Entry 3GTM (X-ray diffraction, 3.80 A resolution); this record covers chains A and I of the 14 polymer chains in the assembly.

[Chain A]
Molecule: DNA-directed RNA polymerase II subunit RPB1
Source organism: Saccharomyces cerevisiae (strain ATCC 204508 / S288c)
Notes: EC 2.7.7.6; fragment: DNA-directed RNA polymerase II largest subunit
UniProt: P04050 (RPB1_YEAST); numbering as in UniProt (aligned over 1-1733)
Chain sequence (1733 residues; row label = number of the first residue in the row):
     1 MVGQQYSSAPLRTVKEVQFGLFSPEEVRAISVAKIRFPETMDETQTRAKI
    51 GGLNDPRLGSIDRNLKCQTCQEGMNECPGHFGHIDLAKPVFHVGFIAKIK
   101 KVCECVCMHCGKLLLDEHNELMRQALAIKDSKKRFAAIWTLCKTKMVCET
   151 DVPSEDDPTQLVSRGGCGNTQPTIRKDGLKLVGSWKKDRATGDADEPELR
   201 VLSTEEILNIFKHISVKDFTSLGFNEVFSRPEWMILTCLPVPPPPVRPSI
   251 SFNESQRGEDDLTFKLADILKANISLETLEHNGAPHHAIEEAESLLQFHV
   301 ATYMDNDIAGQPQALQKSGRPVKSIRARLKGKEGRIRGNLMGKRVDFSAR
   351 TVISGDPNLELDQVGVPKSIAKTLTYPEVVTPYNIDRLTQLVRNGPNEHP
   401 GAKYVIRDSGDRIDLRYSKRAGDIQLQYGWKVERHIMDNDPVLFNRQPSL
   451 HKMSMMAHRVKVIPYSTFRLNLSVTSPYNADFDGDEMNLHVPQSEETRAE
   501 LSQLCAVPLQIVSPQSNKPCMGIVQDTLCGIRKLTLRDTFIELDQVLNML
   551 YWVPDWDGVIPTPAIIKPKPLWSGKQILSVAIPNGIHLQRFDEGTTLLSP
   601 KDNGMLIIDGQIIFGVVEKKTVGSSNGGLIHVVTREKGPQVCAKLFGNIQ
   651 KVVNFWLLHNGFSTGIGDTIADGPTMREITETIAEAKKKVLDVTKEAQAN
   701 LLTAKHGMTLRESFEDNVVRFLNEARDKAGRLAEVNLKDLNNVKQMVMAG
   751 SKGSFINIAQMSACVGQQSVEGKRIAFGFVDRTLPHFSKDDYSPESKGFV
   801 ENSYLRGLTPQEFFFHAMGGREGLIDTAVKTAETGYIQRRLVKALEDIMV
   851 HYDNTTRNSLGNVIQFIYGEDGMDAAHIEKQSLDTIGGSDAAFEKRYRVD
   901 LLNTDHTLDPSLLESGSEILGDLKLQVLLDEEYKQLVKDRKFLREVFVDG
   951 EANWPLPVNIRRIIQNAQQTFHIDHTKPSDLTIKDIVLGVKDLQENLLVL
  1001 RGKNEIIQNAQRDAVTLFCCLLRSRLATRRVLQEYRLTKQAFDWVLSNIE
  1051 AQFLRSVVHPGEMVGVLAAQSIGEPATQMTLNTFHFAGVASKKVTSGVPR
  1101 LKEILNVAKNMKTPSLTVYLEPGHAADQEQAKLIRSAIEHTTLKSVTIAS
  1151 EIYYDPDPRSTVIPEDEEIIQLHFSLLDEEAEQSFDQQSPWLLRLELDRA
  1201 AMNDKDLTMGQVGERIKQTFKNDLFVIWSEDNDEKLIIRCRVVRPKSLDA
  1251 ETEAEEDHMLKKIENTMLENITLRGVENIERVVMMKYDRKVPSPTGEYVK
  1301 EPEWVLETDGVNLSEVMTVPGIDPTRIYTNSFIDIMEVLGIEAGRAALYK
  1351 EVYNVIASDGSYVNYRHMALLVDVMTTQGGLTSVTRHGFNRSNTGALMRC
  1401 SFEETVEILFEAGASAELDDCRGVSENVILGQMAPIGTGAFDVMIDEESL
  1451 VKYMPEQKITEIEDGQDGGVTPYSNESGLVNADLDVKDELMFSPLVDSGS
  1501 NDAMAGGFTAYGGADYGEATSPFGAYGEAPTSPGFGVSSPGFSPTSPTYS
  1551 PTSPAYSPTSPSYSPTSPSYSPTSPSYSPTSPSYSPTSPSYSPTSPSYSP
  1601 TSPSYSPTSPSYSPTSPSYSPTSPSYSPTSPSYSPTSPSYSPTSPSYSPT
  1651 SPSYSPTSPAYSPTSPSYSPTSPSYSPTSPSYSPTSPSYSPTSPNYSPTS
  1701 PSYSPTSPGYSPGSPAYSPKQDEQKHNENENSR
Disordered / not traced: 1, 187-194, 1177-1186, 1244-1253, 1456-1733
Metal / ion sites: Zn2+ site 1: C67, C77, H80; Zn2+ site 2: C107, C110, C148
Curated features (UniProtKB/Swiss-Prot):
  - region: P248 to D260 (Lid loop), N306 to K323 (Rudder loop), P810 to E822 (Bridging helix)
  - binding site (Zn(2+)): C67, C70, C77, H80, C107, C110, C148, C167
  - binding site (Mg(2+)): D481, D483, D485
  - modified residue: T1471 (Phosphothreonine)
  - cross-link (Glycyl lysine isopeptide (Lys-Gly)): K695 (interchain with G-Cter in ubiquitin), K1246 (interchain with G-Cter in ubiquitin), K1350 (interchain with G-Cter in ubiquitin)
  - natural variant: S1653 to P1659 (deletion: In strain: A364A)
  - mutagenesis: K1246 (K1246R: Impairs ubiquitination during transcription stress)

[Chain I]
Molecule: DNA-directed RNA polymerase II subunit RPB9
Source organism: Saccharomyces cerevisiae (strain ATCC 204508 / S288c)
Notes: fragment: DNA-directed RNA polymerase II subunit 9
UniProt: P27999 (RPB9_YEAST); residue numbers follow UniProt; this construct covers 1-122
Chain sequence (122 residues; row label = number of the first residue in the row):
     1 MTTFRFCRDCNNMLYPREDKENNRLLFECRTCSYVEEAGSPLVYRHELIT
    51 NIGETAGVVQDIGSDPTLPRSDRECPKCHSRENVFFQSQQRRKDTSMVLF
   101 FVCLSCSHIFTSDQKNKRTQFS
Disordered / not traced: 1, 121-122
Metal / ion sites: Zn2+ site 1: C7, C10, C32; Zn2+ site 2: C75, C78, C103, C106
Curated features (UniProtKB/Swiss-Prot):
  - zinc finger: C7 to C32 (C4-type), S71 to T111 (TFIIS-type)
  - binding site (Zn(2+)): C7, C10, C29, C32, C75, C78, C103, C106
  - modified residue: S40 (Phosphoserine)

[How chain A and chain I interact]
Pairs across the interface (56):
  A697(A) - M97(I)  hydrophobic
  Q698(A) - M97(I)
  Q698(A) - L99(I)
  Q698(A) - S112(I)  hydrogen bond (backbone-side chain)
  A699(A) - S112(I)
  A699(A) - Q114(I)  hydrogen bond (backbone-backbone)
  N700(A) - S96(I)  hydrogen bond
  N700(A) - V98(I)
  N700(A) - D113(I)
  N700(A) - K115(I)
  T709(A) - K93(I)
  L710(A) - D94(I)
  R711(A) - Q87(I)  hydrogen bond
  R711(A) - T95(I)  hydrogen bond (side chain-backbone)
  R711(A) - S96(I)  hydrogen bond (side chain-backbone)
  R711(A) - M97(I)
  F714(A) - M97(I)  hydrophobic
  D781(A) - R91(I)  salt bridge
  R782(A) - T67(I)
  S788(A) - T67(I)
  S788(A) - P69(I)
  K789(A) - T67(I)  hydrogen bond
  K789(A) - P69(I)
  D790(A) - F86(I)
  D790(A) - Q87(I)  hydrogen bond (side chain-backbone)
  Y792(A) - Q87(I)
  T1147(A) - L48(I)
  T1147(A) - I49(I)
  I1148(A) - E47(I)
  I1148(A) - L48(I)  hydrogen bond (backbone-backbone)
  I1148(A) - I49(I)
  A1149(A) - R45(I)
  A1149(A) - H46(I)
  S1150(A) - Y44(I)
  S1150(A) - R45(I)
  S1150(A) - H46(I)  hydrogen bond (backbone-backbone)
  E1151(A) - L42(I)
  E1151(A) - Y44(I)
  E1151(A) - R45(I)  salt bridge
  I1152(A) - L42(I)
  I1152(A) - V43(I)  hydrogen bond (backbone-backbone)
  I1152(A) - Y44(I)  hydrogen bond (backbone-backbone)
  Y1153(A) - P41(I)
  Y1153(A) - L42(I)
  Y1154(A) - E18(I)
  Y1154(A) - D19(I)
  Y1154(A) - N23(I)
  Y1154(A) - R24(I)  hydrogen bond (side chain-backbone)
  Y1154(A) - L25(I)  hydrophobic
  Y1154(A) - P41(I)  hydrogen bond (backbone-backbone)
  V1162(A) - P41(I)  hydrophobic
  P1190(A) - E18(I)
  W1191(A) - E18(I)
  W1191(A) - L25(I)  hydrophobic
  W1191(A) - V43(I)  hydrophobic
  E1264(A) - Y44(I)
Interface residues without a listed pair, chain A (34 interface residues in all): L701, L702, V780, K1144, S1145, P1156, E1196, K1261
Interface residues without a listed pair, chain I (33 interface residues in all): D65, F85, Q89

[In short]
The interface between chain A and chain I involves 34 residues on one side and 33 on the other, with 14
hydrogen bonds and 2 salt bridges. Polar pairs include D781(A)-R91(I), E1151(A)-R45(I) and Q698(A)-S112(I).
Chain A is DNA-directed RNA polymerase II subunit RPB1 and chain I is DNA-directed RNA polymerase II subunit
RPB9, both from Saccharomyces cerevisiae (strain ATCC 204508 / S288c); the structure, Co-complex of
Backtracked RNA polymerase II with TFIIS, was determined by X-ray diffraction (same publication as 3GTG, 3GTJ,
3GTK, 3GTL, 3GTO, 3GTP and 3GTQ).
